7A94 - chains A and C of the 4 polymer chains in the assembly; structure by electron microscopy, 3.90 A resolution.

Chain A (and C):
Name: Spike glycoprotein
Source organism: Severe acute respiratory syndrome coronavirus 2
Notes: chain C of this document is another copy of the same molecule, construct and numbering; everything in this record applies to it too
Reference sequence: P0DTC2 (SPIKE_SARS2); residue numbers follow UniProt; this construct covers 1-1208
Sequence (1287 residues; each row starts with the number of its first residue; numbers below 1 keep their minus sign (Met-30 is residue -30)):
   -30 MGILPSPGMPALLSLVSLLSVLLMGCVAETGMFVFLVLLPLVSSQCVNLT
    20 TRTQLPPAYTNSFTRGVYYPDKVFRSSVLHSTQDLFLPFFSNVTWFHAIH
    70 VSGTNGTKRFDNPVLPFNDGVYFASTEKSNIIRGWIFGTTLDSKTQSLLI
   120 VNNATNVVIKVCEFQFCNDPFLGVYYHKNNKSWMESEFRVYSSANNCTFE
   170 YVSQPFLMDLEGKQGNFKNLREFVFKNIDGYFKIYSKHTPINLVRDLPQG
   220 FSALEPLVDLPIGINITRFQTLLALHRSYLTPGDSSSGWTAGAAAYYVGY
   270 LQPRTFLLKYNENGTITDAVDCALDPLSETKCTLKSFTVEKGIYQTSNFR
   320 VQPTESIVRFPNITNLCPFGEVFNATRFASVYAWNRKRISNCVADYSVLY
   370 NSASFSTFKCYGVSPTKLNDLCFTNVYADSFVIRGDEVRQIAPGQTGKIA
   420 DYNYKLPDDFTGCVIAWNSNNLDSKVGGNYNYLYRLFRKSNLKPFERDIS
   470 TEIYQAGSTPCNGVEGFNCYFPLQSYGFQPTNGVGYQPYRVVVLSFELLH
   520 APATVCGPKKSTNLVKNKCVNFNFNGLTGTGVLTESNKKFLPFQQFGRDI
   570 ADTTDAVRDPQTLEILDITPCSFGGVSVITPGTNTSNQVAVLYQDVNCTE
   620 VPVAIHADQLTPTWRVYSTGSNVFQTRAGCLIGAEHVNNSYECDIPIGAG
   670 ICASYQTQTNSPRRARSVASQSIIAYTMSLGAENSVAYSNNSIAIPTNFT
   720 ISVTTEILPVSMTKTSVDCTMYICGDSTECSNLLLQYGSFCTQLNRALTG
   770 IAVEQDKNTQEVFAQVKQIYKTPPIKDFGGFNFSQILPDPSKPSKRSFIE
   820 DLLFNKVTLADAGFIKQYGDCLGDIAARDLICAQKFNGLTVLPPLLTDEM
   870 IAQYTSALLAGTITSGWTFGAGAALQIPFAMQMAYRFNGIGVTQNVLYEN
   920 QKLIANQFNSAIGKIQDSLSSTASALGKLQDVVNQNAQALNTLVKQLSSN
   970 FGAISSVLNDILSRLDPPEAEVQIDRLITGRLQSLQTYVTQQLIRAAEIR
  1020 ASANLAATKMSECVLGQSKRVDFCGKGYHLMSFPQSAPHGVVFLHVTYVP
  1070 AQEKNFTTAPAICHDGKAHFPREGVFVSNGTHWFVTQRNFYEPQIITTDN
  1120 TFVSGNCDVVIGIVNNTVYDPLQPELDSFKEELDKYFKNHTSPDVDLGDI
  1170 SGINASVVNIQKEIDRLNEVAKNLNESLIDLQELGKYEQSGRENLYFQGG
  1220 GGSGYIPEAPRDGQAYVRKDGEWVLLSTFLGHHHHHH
Unresolved in the structure: -30 to 13, 71-75, 625-632, 677-688, 828-852, 941-943, 1147-1256 (chain C: -30 to 13, 71-75, 625-631, 677-688, 827-854, 941-943, 1147-1256)
Disulfide bonds: Cys15-Cys136, Cys131-Cys166, Cys291-Cys301, Cys336-Cys361, Cys379-Cys432, Cys391-Cys525, Cys480-Cys488, Cys538-Cys590, Cys617-Cys649, Cys662-Cys671, Cys738-Cys760, Cys743-Cys749, Cys1032-Cys1043, Cys1082-Cys1126
Covalent attachments: N-acetylglucosamine (NAG) linked to Asn165, Asn282, Asn331, Asn343, Asn616, Asn709, Asn717, Asn1098, Asn1134
Sequence notes: initiating methionine (-30); expression tag (-29 to 0, 1209-1256); engineered mutation Pro986 (Lys in P0DTC2), Pro987 (Val in P0DTC2)
Swiss-Prot annotation at these positions:
  - region: Asn280 to Cys301 (Putative superantigen), Arg403 to Asp405 (Integrin-binding motif), Asn448 to Phe456 (Immunodominant HLA epitope recognized by the CD8+), Pro681 to Ala684 (Putative superantigen), Ser816 to Tyr837 (Fusion peptide 1), Lys835 to Phe855 (Fusion peptide 2), Asp1163 to Glu1202 (Heptad repeat 2)
  - site (Cleavage): Arg685, Ser686, Arg815, Ser816
  - glycosylation: Asn17 (N-linked (GlcNAc...) (complex) asparagine), Asn61 (N-linked (GlcNAc...) (hybrid) asparagine), Asn74 (N-linked (GlcNAc...) (complex) asparagine), Asn122 (N-linked (GlcNAc...) (hybrid) asparagine), Asn149 (N-linked (GlcNAc...) (complex) asparagine), Asn165 (N-linked (GlcNAc...) (complex) asparagine), Asn234 (N-linked (GlcNAc...) (high mannose) asparagine), Asn282 (N-linked (GlcNAc...) (complex) asparagine), Thr323 (O-linked (GalNAc) threonine), Ser325 (O-linked (HexNAc...) serine), Asn331 (N-linked (GlcNAc...) (complex) asparagine), Asn343 (N-linked (GlcNAc...) (complex) asparagine), Asn603 (N-linked (GlcNAc...) (hybrid) asparagine), Asn616 (N-linked (GlcNAc...) (complex) asparagine), Asn657 (N-linked (GlcNAc...) (complex) asparagine), Thr676 (O-linked (GlcNAc...) threonine), Thr678 (O-linked (GlcNAc...) threonine), Asn709 (N-linked (GlcNAc...) (high mannose) asparagine), Asn717 (N-linked (GlcNAc...) (hybrid) asparagine), Asn801 (N-linked (GlcNAc...) (hybrid) asparagine) and 6 more in UniProt
  - natural variant: Leu5 (L5F: In strain: Iota/B.1.526), Ser13 (S13I: In strain: Epsilon/B.1.427/B.1.429), Leu18 (L18F: In strain: Beta/B.1.351, Gamma/P.1 and 1 more), Thr19 (T19I: In strain: Omicron/BQ.1.1, Omicron/XBB.1.5 and 1 more; T19R: In strain: Delta/B.1.617.2, Omicron/BA.2 and 4 more), Thr20 (T20N: In strain: Gamma/P.1), Leu24 to Ala27 (sequence variant, change not given here; In strain: Omicron/BA.2, Omicron/BA.2.12.1 and 6 more), Pro26 (P26S: In strain: Gamma/P.1), Gln52 (Q52H: In strain: Omicron/EG.5.1), Ala67 (A67V: In strain: Eta/B.1.525, Omicron/BA.1), His69 to Val70 (deletion: In strain: Alpha/B.1.1.7, Eta/B.1.525 and 5 more), Gly75 (G75V: In strain: Lambda/C.37), Thr76 (T76I: In strain: Lambda/C.37), 82 further natural variant entries in UniProt
  - mutagenesis: His69 to Val70 (Increased incorporation of cleaved spike into virions), Asn121 (N121Q: Partial loss of biliverdin affinity), Arg190 (R190K: Partial loss of biliverdin affinity), Asn234 (N234Q: Increased resistance to neutralizing antibodies), Asn331 (N331Q: Reduced viral infectivity), Asn343 (N343Q: Reduced viral infectivity), Leu452 (L452R: Increased resistance to neutralizing antibodies. Decreases HLA binding to NF9 epitope. Increased binding affinity to human ACE2), Tyr453 (Y453F: Decreased HLA binding to NF9 epitope. Increased binding affinity to human ACE2), Ala475 (A475V: Increased resistance to neutralizing antibodies), Val483 (V483A: Increased resistance to neutralizing antibodies), Glu484 (E484D: Increased replication in human TMEM106B overexpressing cells), Phe490 (F490L: Increased resistance to neutralizing antibodies and human covalescent sera neutralization), 14 further mutagenesis entries in UniProt
From the paper describing this entry:
  - conformationally variable residues (loop rearrangement): Phe318, Asp614, Trp633, Tyr636

Interface between chain A and chain C:
Pairs across the interface (111; chain A residue first):
  Tyr38(A) - Leu560(C)
  Lys41(A) - Phe562(C)
  Lys41(A) - Gln563(C)
  Lys41(A) - Gln564(C)  hydrogen bond (backbone-backbone)
  Lys41(A) - Phe565(C)
  Val42(A) - Gln563(C)
  Val42(A) - Phe565(C)
  Val42(A) - Gly566(C)
  Val42(A) - Arg567(C)
  Phe43(A) - Phe559(C)  hydrophobic
  Phe43(A) - Gln563(C)
  Phe43(A) - Phe565(C)  hydrogen bond (backbone-backbone)
  Phe43(A) - Gly566(C)
  Phe43(A) - Arg567(C)  hydrogen bond (backbone-backbone)
  Val47(A) - Ile569(C)  hydrophobic
  Tyr200(A) - Arg357(C)
  Tyr200(A) - Asn394(C)  hydrogen bond
  Pro225(A) - Phe562(C)  hydrophobic
  Pro230(A) - Arg357(C)
  Tyr369(A) - Gly476(C)
  Tyr369(A) - Ser477(C)
  Thr385(A) - Ala475(C)  hydrogen bond (side chain-backbone)
  Thr385(A) - Gly476(C)
  Asp737(A) - Asn317(C)  hydrogen bond
  Met740(A) - Arg319(C)
  Gly744(A) - Arg319(C)  hydrogen bond (backbone-side chain)
  Asp745(A) - Arg319(C)  salt bridge
  Gln755(A) - Ser968(C)
  Gln755(A) - Asn969(C)
  Gln755(A) - Phe970(C)  hydrogen bond (backbone-backbone)
  Gln755(A) - Gly971(C)  hydrogen bond (side chain-backbone)
  Tyr756(A) - Gln965(C)
  Ser758(A) - Gln965(C)  hydrogen bond (backbone-side chain)
  Phe759(A) - Gln965(C)
  Phe759(A) - Ser1003(C)
  Arg765(A) - Gln957(C)  hydrogen bond
  Thr768(A) - Gln314(C)
  Lys786(A) - Ala701(C)
  Gln787(A) - Ala701(C)
  Gln787(A) - Asn703(C)  hydrogen bond
  Ile788(A) - Ala701(C)  hydrogen bond (backbone-backbone)
  Ile788(A) - Glu702(C)
  Ile788(A) - Asn703(C)  hydrogen bond (backbone-backbone)
  Tyr789(A) - Asn703(C)
  Tyr789(A) - Val705(C)  hydrophobic
  Lys790(A) - Glu702(C)  salt bridge
  Lys790(A) - Asn703(C)  hydrogen bond (side chain-backbone)
  Lys790(A) - Ser704(C)
  Asp796(A) - Tyr707(C)
  Asp796(A) - Asn709(C)
  Phe797(A) - Tyr707(C)
  Lys854(A) - Phe592(C)
  Phe855(A) - Pro589(C)  hydrophobic
  Thr859(A) - Phe592(C)
  Leu861(A) - Gln613(C)
  Pro863(A) - Ala668(C)  hydrogen bond (backbone-backbone)
  Leu864(A) - Pro665(C)  hydrophobic
  Leu864(A) - Gly667(C)
  Leu864(A) - Gly669(C)  hydrogen bond (backbone-backbone)
  Thr866(A) - Ala668(C)
  Met869(A) - Gly669(C)
  Met869(A) - Leu699(C)  hydrophobic
  Gln872(A) - Leu699(C)
  Tyr873(A) - Leu699(C)
  Thr883(A) - Val705(C)
  Gly889(A) - Lys1045(C)
  Ala890(A) - Tyr1047(C)  hydrophobic
  Ala892(A) - Glu1072(C)
  Leu894(A) - Val705(C)
  Leu894(A) - Ala713(C)
  Leu894(A) - Glu1072(C)
  Gln895(A) - Val705(C)
  Gln895(A) - Ala706(C)
  Gln895(A) - Ser711(C)
  Gln895(A) - Ile712(C)
  Gln895(A) - Ala713(C)  hydrogen bond (backbone-backbone)
  Gln895(A) - Asn1074(C)
  Ile896(A) - Tyr707(C)
  Pro897(A) - Tyr707(C)  hydrophobic
  Pro897(A) - Ser711(C)
  Phe898(A) - Tyr707(C)  hydrogen bond (backbone-side chain)
  Met900(A) - Thr1077(C)
  Tyr904(A) - Val1094(C)
  Tyr904(A) - Arg1107(C)
  Asn914(A) - Phe1089(C)
  Asn914(A) - Ser1123(C)
  Tyr917(A) - Pro1079(C)  hydrophobic
  Tyr917(A) - Phe1089(C)  hydrophobic
  Glu918(A) - Ser1123(C)  hydrogen bond
  Gln920(A) - Ile1130(C)
  Lys964(A) - Ile569(C)  hydrogen bond (side chain-backbone)
  Ser967(A) - Asp571(C)
  Ser982(A) - Lys386(C)
  Ser982(A) - Leu390(C)
  Arg983(A) - Gly381(C)  hydrogen bond (side chain-backbone)
  Arg983(A) - Val382(C)
  Arg983(A) - Ser383(C)  hydrogen bond (backbone-backbone)
  Arg983(A) - Leu390(C)
  Leu984(A) - Gly381(C)
  Leu984(A) - Val382(C)
  Leu984(A) - Ser383(C)
  Asp985(A) - Ser383(C)  hydrogen bond
  Thr1009(A) - Thr1009(C)
  Leu1012(A) - Ile1013(C)  hydrophobic
  Ser1030(A) - Val1040(C)
  Ser1030(A) - Asp1041(C)
  Glu1031(A) - Arg1039(C)  salt bridge
  Glu1031(A) - Val1040(C)
  Leu1034(A) - Asp1041(C)
  Arg1039(A) - Arg1039(C)
  Leu1141(A) - Leu1141(C)  hydrophobic
Also at the interface, not in a pair above, chain A (81 interface residues in all): Asp40, Glu224, Gly757, Gln762, Asn764, Gln784, Pro792, Ala893, Gln913, Val963, Gln1005, Thr1027, Gly1035, Glu1111, Glu1144, Leu1145
Also at the interface, not in a pair above, chain C (87 interface residues in all): Tyr396, Leu517, Lys557, Lys558, Ala570, Asp614, Ile666, Met697, Gly700, Asn710, Pro715, Thr961, Thr1006, Gln1010, Phe1042, Gly1046, Val1068, Pro1090, Phe1121, Val1128, Asp1146

Overview:
The interface between chain A and chain C involves 81 residues on one side and 87 on the other, with 24
hydrogen bonds and 3 salt bridges. Polar pairs include Asp745(A)-Arg319(C), Lys790(A)-Glu702(C) and
Glu1031(A)-Arg1039(C). From the paper: conformational variability at Phe318(A), Asp614(A) and Trp633(A) among
others.
Chain A and chain C are both Spike glycoprotein (Severe acute respiratory syndrome coronavirus 2); the
structure, SARS-CoV-2 Spike Glycoprotein with 1 ACE2 Bound, was determined by electron microscopy together
with 7A91, 7A92, 7A95, 7A96, 7A97 and 7A98 from the same study.
